Entry 7UAR (electron microscopy, 3.50 A resolution); this record covers chains D and E of the 9 polymer chains in the assembly.

# Chain D
Molecule: C1717 Fab Heavy Chain
Organism: Homo sapiens
Notes: antibody fragment or engineered binder
Sequence (227 residues; row label = number of the first residue in the row):
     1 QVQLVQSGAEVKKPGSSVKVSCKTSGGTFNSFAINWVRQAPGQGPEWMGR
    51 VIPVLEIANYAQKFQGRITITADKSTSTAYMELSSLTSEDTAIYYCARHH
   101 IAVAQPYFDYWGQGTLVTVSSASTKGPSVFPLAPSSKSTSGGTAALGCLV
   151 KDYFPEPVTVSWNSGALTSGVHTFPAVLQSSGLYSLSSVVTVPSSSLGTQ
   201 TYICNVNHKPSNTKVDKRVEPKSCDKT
Unresolved in the structure: 1, 121-227
Cystine bridges: Cys22-Cys96

# Chain E
Molecule: C1717 Fab Light Chain
Organism: Homo sapiens
Notes: antibody fragment or engineered binder
Sequence (216 residues; numbered 1 to 216; the number before each row is that of its first residue; X marks 1 residue of unknown identity (built as UNK)):
     1 QSVLTQPPSASGTPGQRVTISCSGSSSNIGSNTVNWYQHLPGTAPKLLMS
    51 SDDQRPSGVPARFSGSKSGTSASLAISGLRSEDEADYYCASWDDRLNGVV
   101 FGGGTKLTVLGQPKAAPSVTLFPPSSEELQANKATLVCLISDFYPGAVTV
   151 AWKADSSPVKAGVETTTPSKQSNNKYAASSYLSLTPXQWKSHRSYSCQVT
   201 HEGSTVEKTVAPTECS
Unresolved in the structure: 111-216
Cystine bridges: Cys22-Cys89

# Chain D / chain E interface
Contacting residue pairs - 17 pairs, chain D then chain E:
  Gln39(D) with His39(E); Tyr88(E), hydrogen bond
  Gly44(D) with Gly102(E)
  Pro45(D) with Tyr88(E); Phe101(E)
  Trp47(D) with Gly98(E); Val99(E)
  Gln62(D) with Leu96(E)
  Gln105(D) with Asn32(E), hydrogen bond
  Pro106(D) with Asn35(E)
  Phe108(D) with Tyr37(E); Leu47(E)
  Asp109(D) with Leu47(E)
  Trp111(D) with Tyr37(E), hydrophobic; Ala44(E); Pro45(E)
  Gly112(D) with Ala44(E)
Interface residues without a listed pair, chain D (15 interface residues in all): Glu46, Tyr95, Tyr107, Gln113
Interface residues without a listed pair, chain E (19 interface residues in all): Ser31, Thr33, Thr43, Ser50, Trp92, Asn97

# Summary
15 residues of chain D face 19 of chain E across their interface; the contacts include 2 hydrogen bonds. Polar
contacts include Gln39(D)-Tyr88(E) and Gln105(D)-Asn32(E).
Here chain D is C1717 Fab Heavy Chain and chain E is C1717 Fab Light Chain, both from Homo sapiens. Entry 7UAR
(Structure of the SARS-CoV-2 S 6P trimer in complex with the neutralizing antibody Fab fragment, C1717) was
determined by electron microscopy together with 7UAP and 7UAQ from the same study.
